5T1D - chains B and H of the 5 polymer chains in the assembly; structure by X-ray diffraction, 3.10 A resolution.

Chain B:
Molecule: Envelope glycoprotein L
Organism: Epstein-Barr virus (strain B95-8)
UniProt: P03212 (GL_EBVB9); residue numbers follow UniProt; this construct covers 24-135
Sequence (112 residues; each row starts with the number of its first residue):
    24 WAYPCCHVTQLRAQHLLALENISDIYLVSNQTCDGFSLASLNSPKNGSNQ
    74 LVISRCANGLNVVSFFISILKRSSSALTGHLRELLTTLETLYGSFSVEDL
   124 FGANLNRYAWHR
Disordered / not traced: 24-26, 34-39, 68-71
Cystine bridges: C28-C56, C29-C79
Covalently attached groups: N-acetylglucosamine (NAG) linked to N53
What the authors report for this chain:
  - post-translational modification sites: N53, N69

Chain H:
Molecule: E1D1 IgG2a heavy chain
Organism: Mus musculus
Sequence (213 residues; each row starts with the number of its first residue):
     1 EVQLEQSGPELVKPGASVKMSCKASGYTFTDYVISWVKQRTGQGLEWIGE
    51 IYPESGNTYYNEKFKGEATLTADKSSNTAYMQLSRLTSEDSAVYFCAEGY
   101 AMDFWGQGTSVTVSSAKTTPPSVYPLAPGSAAQTNSMVTLGCLVKGYFPE
   151 PVTVTWNSGSLSSGVHTFPAVLQSDLYTLSSSVTVPSSTWPSETVTCNVA
   201 HPASSTKVDKKIV
Cystine bridges: C22-C96, C142-C197

Interface between chain B and chain H:
Residue-residue contacts - 26 pairs, chain B then chain H:
  C29(B) with F29(H), hydrophobic
  S63(B) with F29(H)
  N72(B) with K23(H); S25(H), hydrogen bond (backbone-side chain)
  L74(B) with A24(H); S25(H); G26(H); T28(H); Y32(H); N77(H)
  V75(B) with G26(H), hydrogen bond (backbone-backbone); Y27(H), hydrophobic; T28(H), hydrogen bond (backbone-backbone)
  I76(B) with T28(H); F29(H); T30(H); Y32(H), hydrophobic; E54(H)
  S77(B) with T28(H), hydrogen bond (backbone-backbone); F29(H); T30(H), hydrogen bond (backbone-backbone)
  R78(B) with T30(H)
  W133(B) with Y100(H), hydrophobic
  R135(B) with D31(H), salt bridge; Y52(H); S55(H)
Interface residues without a listed pair, chain B (13 interface residues in all): P27, C28, C79
Interface residues without a listed pair, chain H (17 interface residues in all): N57, Y59
From the paper, about this interface:
  - residue pairs: N72(B)-S25(H) (backbone contact), W133(B)-Y100(H), R135(B)-D31(H) (salt bridge), G26(H)-L74(B) (backbone contact), T28(H)-S77(B) (backbone contact)
  - epitope / paratope residues, chain B: N72(B), L74(B), V75(B), I76(B), S77(B), W133(B), R135(B)
  - epitope / paratope residues, chain H: S25(H), G26(H), T28(H), D31(H), Y100(H)

In short:
The interface between chain B and chain H involves 13 residues on one side and 17 on the other; the contacts
include 5 hydrogen bonds and 1 salt bridge. Polar contacts include R135(B)-D31(H), N72(B)-S25(H) and
V75(B)-G26(H). The authors report backbone contacts between N72(B) and S25(H), G26(H) and L74(B) and T28(H)
and S77(B); a contact between W133(B) and Y100(H); a salt bridge between R135(B) and D31(H). From the paper:
epitope/paratope residues N72(B), L74(B) and S25(H) among others; modification sites N53(B) and N69(B).
Here chain B is Envelope glycoprotein L (Epstein-Barr virus (strain B95-8)) and chain H is E1D1 IgG2a heavy
chain (Mus musculus). Entry 5T1D (Crystal structure of EBV gHgL/gp42/E1D1 complex) was determined by X-ray
diffraction.
